6Q3G - chains DD and KS of the 668 polymer chains in the assembly; structure by electron microscopy, 3.80 A resolution.

== Chain DD (and KS) ==
Molecule: Major head protein
Organism: Staphylococcus phage P68
Notes: chain KS of this document is another copy of the same molecule, construct and numbering; everything in this record applies to it too
Reference sequence: Q859I3 (Q859I3_9CAUD); residues 1-408 here = UniProt positions 1-408
Chain sequence (408 residues; each row starts with the number of its first residue):
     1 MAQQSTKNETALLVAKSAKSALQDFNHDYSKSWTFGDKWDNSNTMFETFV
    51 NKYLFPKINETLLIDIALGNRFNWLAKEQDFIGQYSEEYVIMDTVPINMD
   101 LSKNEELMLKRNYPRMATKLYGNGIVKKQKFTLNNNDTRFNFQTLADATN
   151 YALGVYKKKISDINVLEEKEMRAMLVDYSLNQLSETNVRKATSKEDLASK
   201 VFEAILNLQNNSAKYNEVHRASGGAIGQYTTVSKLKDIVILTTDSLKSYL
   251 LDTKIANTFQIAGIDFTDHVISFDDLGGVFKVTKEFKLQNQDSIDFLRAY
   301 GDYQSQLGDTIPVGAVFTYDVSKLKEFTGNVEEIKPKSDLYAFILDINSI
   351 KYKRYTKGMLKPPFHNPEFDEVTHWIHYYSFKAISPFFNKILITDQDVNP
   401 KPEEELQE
Unresolved in the structure: 1-10, 397-408

== Interface between chain DD and chain KS ==
Residue-residue contacts (111):
  D80(DD) with R139(KS); L145(KS)
  F81(DD) with N135(KS); N136(KS); R139(KS); F140(KS), hydrophobic
  I82(DD) with R139(KS), hydrogen bond (backbone-backbone); N141(KS); F142(KS); Q143(KS); T144(KS); L145(KS); D147(KS)
  G83(DD) with R139(KS), hydrogen bond (backbone-backbone); F140(KS), hydrogen bond (backbone-backbone); N141(KS), hydrogen bond (backbone-backbone); F142(KS)
  Q84(DD) with D137(KS), hydrogen bond (side chain-backbone); F140(KS), hydrogen bond (backbone-backbone); N141(KS)
  Y85(DD) with F55(KS), hydrophobic
  E87(DD) with L54(KS); F55(KS), hydrogen bond (side chain-backbone); K57(KS), salt bridge
  R111(DD) with F49(KS)
  Y113(DD) with F49(KS)
  M116(DD) with N51(KS), hydrogen bond; Y53(KS); L54(KS), hydrophobic
  A117(DD) with Y53(KS)
  T118(DD) with W39(KS); K52(KS); Y53(KS), hydrogen bond (side chain-backbone); L54(KS), hydrogen bond (side chain-backbone)
  K119(DD) with D37(KS), hydrogen bond (side chain-backbone); K38(KS)
  L120(DD) with G36(KS); D37(KS), hydrogen bond (backbone-backbone); W39(KS), hydrophobic; F55(KS), hydrophobic
  Y121(DD) with F35(KS); G36(KS); D37(KS)
  N123(DD) with A21(KS); F140(KS)
  G124(DD) with D24(KS)
  I125(DD) with D24(KS); S30(KS)
  V126(DD) with F25(KS), hydrophobic; N136(KS)
  K128(DD) with E368(KS), hydrogen bond (side chain-backbone)
  Q129(DD) with E368(KS)
  K130(DD) with E368(KS)
  E170(DD) with S32(KS), hydrogen bond; W33(KS), hydrogen bond (side chain-backbone)
  A173(DD) with W33(KS), hydrophobic
  M174(DD) with W33(KS), hydrogen bond; F35(KS)
  D177(DD) with F35(KS)
  Y178(DD) with F35(KS), hydrophobic
  V218(DD) with K38(KS)
  H219(DD) with K38(KS)
  R220(DD) with K38(KS), hydrogen bond (backbone-side chain)
  A221(DD) with K38(KS), hydrogen bond (backbone-side chain)
  S222(DD) with K38(KS), hydrogen bond (side chain-backbone); W39(KS), hydrogen bond (side chain-backbone); D40(KS), hydrogen bond (side chain-backbone); Y53(KS), hydrogen bond (backbone-side chain)
  G223(DD) with Y53(KS), hydrogen bond (backbone-side chain)
  G224(DD) with Y53(KS)
  F280(DD) with K31(KS), hydrogen bond (backbone-side chain)
  K281(DD) with K31(KS)
  L297(DD) with Y29(KS), hydrophobic
  D302(DD) with D28(KS); Y29(KS), hydrogen bond
  Q304(DD) with D28(KS)
  S305(DD) with D28(KS), hydrogen bond (backbone-side chain)
  T310(DD) with H27(KS), hydrogen bond (backbone-side chain)
  I311(DD) with H27(KS)
  P312(DD) with Q23(KS); H27(KS)
  G314(DD) with K31(KS), hydrogen bond (backbone-backbone)
  A315(DD) with Y29(KS); S30(KS); K31(KS), hydrogen bond (backbone-side chain)
  V316(DD) with S30(KS); K31(KS), hydrogen bond (backbone-side chain); S32(KS)
  F317(DD) with K31(KS)
  Y319(DD) with Y29(KS)
  Y355(DD) with R139(KS), hydrogen bond
  K361(DD) with H365(KS); P367(KS); D370(KS), salt bridge
  P362(DD) with H365(KS); P367(KS)
  F364(DD) with F364(KS), hydrophobic
  T373(DD) with E368(KS)
  H374(DD) with E368(KS)
  W375(DD) with P367(KS), hydrophobic; E368(KS), hydrogen bond (backbone-side chain)
  H377(DD) with P367(KS); D370(KS)
  Y379(DD) with F140(KS), hydrophobic
  K382(DD) with S32(KS); W33(KS), hydrogen bond (side chain-backbone); T34(KS), hydrogen bond (side chain-backbone); F35(KS)
  A383(DD) with T34(KS)
  I384(DD) with T34(KS); F35(KS), hydrophobic
Also at the interface, not in a pair above, chain DD (69 interface residues in all): Y89, P114, K127, K169, M171, L175, V279, G358, F381
Also at the interface, not in a pair above, chain KS (43 interface residues in all): V50, F369

== Overview ==
The interface between chain DD and chain KS involves 69 residues on one side and 43 on the other, with 34
hydrogen bonds and 2 salt bridges. Polar contacts include E87(DD)-K57(KS), K361(DD)-D370(KS) and
Q84(DD)-D137(KS).
Both chains are Major head protein (Staphylococcus phage P68). Entry 6Q3G (Structure of native bacteriophage
P68) was determined by electron microscopy, deposited together with 6IAB, 6IAC, 6IAT, 6IAW and 6IB1.
